Entry 8BE0 (electron microscopy, 2.34 A resolution); this record covers chains C and R of the 6 polymer chains in the assembly.

# Chain C
Name: Polymerase basic protein 2
From: Influenza B virus (B/Memphis/13/2003)
UniProt: Q5V8X3 (Q5V8X3_9INFB); residues 1-770 here = UniProt positions 1-770
Sequence (798 residues; each row starts with the number of its first residue; numbers below 1 keep their minus sign (Gly-8 is residue -8)):
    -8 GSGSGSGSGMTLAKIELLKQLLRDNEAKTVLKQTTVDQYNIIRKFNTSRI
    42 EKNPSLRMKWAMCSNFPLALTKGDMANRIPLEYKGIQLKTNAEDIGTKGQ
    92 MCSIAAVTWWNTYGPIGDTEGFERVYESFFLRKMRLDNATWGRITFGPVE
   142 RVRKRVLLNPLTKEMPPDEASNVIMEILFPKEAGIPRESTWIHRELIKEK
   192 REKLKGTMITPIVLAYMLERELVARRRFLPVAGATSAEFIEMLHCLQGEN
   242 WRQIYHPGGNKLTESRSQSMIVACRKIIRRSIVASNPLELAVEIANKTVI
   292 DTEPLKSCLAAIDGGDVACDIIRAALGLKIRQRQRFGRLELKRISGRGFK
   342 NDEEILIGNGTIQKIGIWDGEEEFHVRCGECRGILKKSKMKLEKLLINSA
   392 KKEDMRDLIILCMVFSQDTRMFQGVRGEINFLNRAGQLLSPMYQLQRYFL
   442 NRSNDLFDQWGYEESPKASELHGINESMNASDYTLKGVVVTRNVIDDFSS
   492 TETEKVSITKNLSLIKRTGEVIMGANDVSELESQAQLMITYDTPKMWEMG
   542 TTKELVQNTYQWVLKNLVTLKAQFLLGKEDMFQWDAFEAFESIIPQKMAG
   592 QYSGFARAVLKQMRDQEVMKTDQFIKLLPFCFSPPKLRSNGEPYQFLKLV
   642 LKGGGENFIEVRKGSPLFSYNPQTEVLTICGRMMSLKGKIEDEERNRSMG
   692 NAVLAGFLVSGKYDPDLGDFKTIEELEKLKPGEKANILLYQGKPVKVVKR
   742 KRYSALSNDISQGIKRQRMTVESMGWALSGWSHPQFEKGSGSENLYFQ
Not modelled in the structure: -8 to 0, 83-88, 491-493, 741-789
Construct notes: expression tag (-8 to 0, 771-789)
Small-molecule neighbours: 7-methyl-gpppa (GTA; p1-7-methylguanosine-P3-adenosine-5',5'-triphosphate): Ser258, Gln259, Ile262, Arg266, Gly306, Arg324, Gln325, Arg326, Arg334, Lys341, Trp359, Glu363, Phe365, Lys378, Phe406, Gln408, Ser431, Met433, Tyr434, Ser520, Leu522

# Chain R
Molecule: 3' vRNA
Sequence (21 nucleotides; numbered -1 to 19; the number before each row is that of its first residue; numbers below 1 keep their minus sign (U-1 is residue -1)):
    -1 UAUACAACUGACGAGGCUAUU
Not modelled in the structure: -1 to 7

# Interface between chain C and chain R
Pairs across the interface - 13 pairs, chain C then chain R:
  Arg40(C) - G8(R)  salt bridge to the phosphate
  Arg40(C) - A9(R)  salt bridge to the phosphate
  Lys43(C) - A9(R)  base contact
  Lys43(C) - C10(R)  salt bridge to the phosphate
  Tyr117(C) - U19(R)  phosphate contact
  Leu149(C) - U16(R)  phosphate contact
  Ile203(C) - U19(R)  sugar contact
  Tyr207(C) - U19(R)  stacking on the base
  Arg216(C) - U16(R)  salt bridge to the phosphate
  Arg216(C) - A17(R)  salt bridge to the phosphate
  Arg218(C) - C15(R)  phosphate contact
  Arg218(C) - U16(R)  salt bridge to the phosphate
  Arg425(C) - G14(R)  salt bridge to the phosphate
Interface residues without a listed pair, chain R (9 interface residues in all): G13

# Overview
Chain C and chain R each contribute 9 residues to their interface; the contacts include 7 salt bridges and 1
aromatic stacking contact. Among the polar pairs are Arg40(C)-G8(R), Arg40(C)-A9(R) and Lys43(C)-C10(R). Chain
C binds 7-methyl-gpppa.
Chain C is Polymerase basic protein 2 (Influenza B virus (B/Memphis/13/2003)) and chain R is 3' vRNA; the
structure, Early transcription elongation state of influenza B/Mem polymerase backtracked due to double
incoproation of nucleotide analogue ..., was determined by electron microscopy together with 7R1F, 8BDR and
8BF5 from the same study.
